Entry 8Z8M (X-ray diffraction, 2.59 A resolution); this record covers chains A and E of the 6 polymer chains in the assembly.

[Chain A (and E)]
Protein: Tumor necrosis factor
Source organism: Homo sapiens
Notes: chain E of this document is another copy of the same molecule, construct and numbering; everything in this record applies to it too
UniProt: P01375 (TNFA_HUMAN); residues 1-157 here correspond to UniProt positions 77-233 (UniProt number = residue number + 76)
Sequence (157 residues; row label = number of the first residue in the row):
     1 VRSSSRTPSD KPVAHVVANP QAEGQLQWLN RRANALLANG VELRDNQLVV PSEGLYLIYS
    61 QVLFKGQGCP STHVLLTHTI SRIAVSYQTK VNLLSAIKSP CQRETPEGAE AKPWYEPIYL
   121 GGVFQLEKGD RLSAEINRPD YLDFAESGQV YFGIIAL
Unresolved in the structure: 1-8, 106-111 (chain E: 1-8, 106-109)
Swiss-Prot annotation at these positions:
  - glycosylation: Ser4 (O-linked (GalNAc...) serine)
Disulfide bonds: Cys69-Cys101

[Interface between chain A and chain E]
Contacting residue pairs - 53 pairs, chain A then chain E:
  Leu55(A) - Ser9(E)
  Leu55(A) - Val13(E)  hydrophobic
  Leu55(A) - Leu36(E)  hydrophobic
  Leu55(A) - Ile155(E)  hydrophobic
  Leu57(A) - Leu57(E)  hydrophobic
  His73(A) - Lys112(E)
  His73(A) - Pro113(E)  hydrogen bond (side chain-backbone)
  Leu75(A) - Tyr115(E)  hydrophobic
  Arg82(A) - Asn34(E)
  Val91(A) - Asn34(E)
  Asn92(A) - Ser147(E)  hydrogen bond (side chain-backbone)
  Asn92(A) - Gly148(E)
  Leu93(A) - Asn34(E)
  Leu93(A) - Gly148(E)
  Leu94(A) - Gly148(E)
  Leu94(A) - Tyr151(E)  hydrophobic
  Ser95(A) - Gln61(E)  hydrogen bond (backbone-side chain)
  Ser95(A) - Ser147(E)  hydrogen bond (side chain-backbone)
  Ser95(A) - Gly148(E)  hydrogen bond (backbone-backbone)
  Ser95(A) - Gln149(E)
  Ala96(A) - Gln61(E)
  Ala96(A) - Pro117(E)  hydrophobic
  Ile97(A) - Leu63(E)
  Ile97(A) - Tyr115(E)
  Ile97(A) - Pro117(E)
  Ile97(A) - Gln149(E)
  Lys98(A) - Lys98(E)
  Lys98(A) - Tyr115(E)
  Lys98(A) - Pro117(E)
  Ser99(A) - Pro113(E)
  Ser99(A) - Trp114(E)
  Ser99(A) - Tyr115(E)  hydrogen bond (side chain-backbone)
  Gln102(A) - Cys69(E)
  Gln102(A) - Pro100(E)
  Gln102(A) - Gln102(E)  hydrogen bond
  Gln102(A) - Lys112(E)
  Arg103(A) - Arg103(E)
  Tyr119(A) - Gln61(E)
  Tyr119(A) - Tyr119(E)  hydrophobic
  Leu120(A) - Gln61(E)
  Gly121(A) - Tyr59(E)
  Gly121(A) - Tyr119(E)  hydrogen bond (backbone-side chain)
  Gly121(A) - Tyr151(E)  hydrogen bond (backbone-side chain)
  Gly122(A) - Tyr59(E)
  Val123(A) - Val13(E)  hydrophobic
  Val123(A) - His15(E)
  Val123(A) - Tyr59(E)  hydrogen bond (backbone-side chain)
  Val123(A) - Ile155(E)  hydrophobic
  Phe124(A) - His15(E)
  Phe124(A) - Asn34(E)
  Gln125(A) - Leu36(E)
  Leu157(A) - Lys11(E)
  Leu157(A) - Ile155(E)  hydrophobic
Interface residues without a listed pair, chain E (29 interface residues in all): Cys101, Glu116, Leu157

[In short]
The interface between chain A and chain E involves 24 residues on one side and 29 on the other, with 10
hydrogen bonds. Polar contacts include His73(A)-Pro113(E), Asn92(A)-Ser147(E) and Ser95(A)-Gln61(E).
Both chains are Tumor necrosis factor (Homo sapiens). Entry 8Z8M (Crystal structure of human TNF alpha in
complex with TNF30(VHH) domain of ozoralizumab) was determined by X-ray diffraction (same publication as
8Z8V).
